Entry 2V0T (X-ray diffraction, 2.20 A resolution); this record covers chains A and B.

# Chain A (and B)
Molecule: Triosephosphate isomerase glycosomal
Organism: Trypanosoma brucei brucei
Notes: EC 5.3.1.1; chain B of this document is another copy of the same molecule, construct and numbering; everything in this record applies to it too
UniProt: P04789 (TPIS_TRYBB); numbering as in UniProt (aligned over 1-250)
Chain sequence (250 residues; numbered 1 to 250; the number before each row is that of its first residue):
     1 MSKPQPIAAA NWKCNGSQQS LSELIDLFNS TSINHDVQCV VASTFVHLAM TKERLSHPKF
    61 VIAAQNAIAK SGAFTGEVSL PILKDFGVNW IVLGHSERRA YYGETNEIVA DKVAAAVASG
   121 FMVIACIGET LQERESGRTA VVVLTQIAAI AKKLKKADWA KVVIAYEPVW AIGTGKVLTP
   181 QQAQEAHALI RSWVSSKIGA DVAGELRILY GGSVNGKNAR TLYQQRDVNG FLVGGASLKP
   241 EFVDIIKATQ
Not modelled in the structure: 1, 171-176 (chain B: 1)
Differences from the reference sequence: engineered mutation Leu-178 (Ala in P04789)
UniProt features mapped onto this chain:
  - active site: His-95 (Electrophile), Glu-167 (Proton acceptor)
  - binding site (substrate): Asn-11, Lys-13

# How chain A and chain B interact
Residue-residue contacts (78):
  Asn-11(A) / Thr-75(B)  hydrogen bond
  Lys-13(A) / Gly-72(B)
  Lys-13(A) / Ala-73(B)
  Lys-13(A) / Thr-75(B)
  Cys-14(A) / Ser-71(B)
  Cys-14(A) / Gly-72(B)  hydrogen bond (backbone-backbone)
  Cys-14(A) / Phe-74(B)
  Cys-14(A) / Glu-77(B)  hydrogen bond (side chain-backbone)
  Cys-14(A) / Val-78(B)
  Cys-14(A) / Ser-79(B)  hydrogen bond (side chain-backbone)
  Cys-14(A) / Ile-82(B)
  Asn-15(A) / Gly-72(B)  hydrogen bond (side chain-backbone)
  Asn-15(A) / Ile-82(B)
  Gly-16(A) / Ile-82(B)
  Ser-17(A) / Asp-85(B)
  Gln-18(A) / Asp-85(B)  hydrogen bond (side chain-backbone)
  Gln-18(A) / Phe-86(B)
  Thr-44(A) / Ile-82(B)
  Phe-45(A) / Phe-45(B)  hydrophobic
  Phe-45(A) / Val-46(B)
  Phe-45(A) / Gly-76(B)
  Val-46(A) / Phe-45(B)
  Val-46(A) / Val-78(B)  hydrophobic
  Val-46(A) / Phe-86(B)  hydrophobic
  His-47(A) / Ile-82(B)
  Ala-49(A) / Ala-49(B)  hydrophobic
  Gln-65(A) / Thr-75(B)
  Gln-65(A) / Gly-76(B)  hydrogen bond (side chain-backbone)
  Asn-66(A) / Gly-76(B)
  Ile-68(A) / Cys-14(B)  hydrophobic
  Ser-71(A) / Cys-14(B)
  Gly-72(A) / Lys-13(B)
  Gly-72(A) / Cys-14(B)  hydrogen bond (backbone-backbone)
  Gly-72(A) / Asn-15(B)
  Ala-73(A) / Lys-13(B)
  Ala-73(A) / Glu-97(B)
  Ala-73(A) / Tyr-101(B)
  Phe-74(A) / Cys-14(B)
  Phe-74(A) / Glu-97(B)  hydrogen bond (backbone-side chain)
  Phe-74(A) / Tyr-101(B)  hydrophobic
  Phe-74(A) / Tyr-102(B)
  Thr-75(A) / Asn-11(B)  hydrogen bond
  Thr-75(A) / Lys-13(B)
  Thr-75(A) / Gln-65(B)
  Thr-75(A) / His-95(B)  hydrogen bond
  Thr-75(A) / Glu-97(B)  hydrogen bond (backbone-side chain)
  Thr-75(A) / Arg-98(B)  hydrogen bond (backbone-side chain)
  Gly-76(A) / Phe-45(B)
  Gly-76(A) / Gln-65(B)  hydrogen bond (backbone-side chain)
  Gly-76(A) / Asn-66(B)
  Gly-76(A) / Arg-98(B)
  Glu-77(A) / Cys-14(B)  hydrogen bond (backbone-side chain)
  Glu-77(A) / Arg-98(B)  salt bridge
  Glu-77(A) / Tyr-102(B)
  Val-78(A) / Cys-14(B)
  Val-78(A) / Val-46(B)  hydrophobic
  Ser-79(A) / Cys-14(B)  hydrogen bond (backbone-side chain)
  Ile-82(A) / Cys-14(B)
  Ile-82(A) / Asn-15(B)
  Ile-82(A) / Gly-16(B)
  Ile-82(A) / Thr-44(B)
  Ile-82(A) / His-47(B)
  Leu-83(A) / Val-46(B)  hydrophobic
  Asp-85(A) / Ser-17(B)
  Asp-85(A) / Gln-18(B)  hydrogen bond (side chain-backbone)
  Phe-86(A) / Gln-18(B)
  Phe-86(A) / Val-46(B)  hydrophobic
  His-95(A) / Thr-75(B)  hydrogen bond
  Glu-97(A) / Ala-73(B)
  Glu-97(A) / Phe-74(B)
  Glu-97(A) / Thr-75(B)  hydrogen bond
  Arg-98(A) / Thr-75(B)  hydrogen bond (side chain-backbone)
  Arg-98(A) / Gly-76(B)
  Arg-98(A) / Glu-77(B)  salt bridge
  Tyr-101(A) / Ala-73(B)
  Tyr-101(A) / Phe-74(B)  hydrophobic
  Tyr-102(A) / Phe-74(B)
  Tyr-102(A) / Glu-77(B)
Also at the interface, not in a pair above, chain A (36 interface residues in all): Leu-48, Lys-52, Lys-70
Also at the interface, not in a pair above, chain B (36 interface residues in all): Leu-48, Lys-52, Ile-68, Lys-70, Leu-83

# Summary
Chain A and chain B each contribute 36 residues to their interface, with 20 hydrogen bonds and 2 salt bridges.
Polar pairs include Glu-77(A)/Arg-98(B), Asn-11(A)/Thr-75(B) and Cys-14(A)/Glu-77(B). UniProt lists
active-site residues His-95(A) and Glu-167(A) and substrate-binding residues Asn-11(A) and Lys-13(A) on chain
A.
Both chains are Triosephosphate isomerase glycosomal (Trypanosoma brucei brucei). Entry 2V0T (The A178L
mutation in the C-terminal hinge of the flexible loop-6 of triosephosphate isomerase (TIM) induces ...) was
determined by X-ray diffraction (same publication as 2V2C, 2V2D and 2V2H).
